Entry 8Z9R (electron microscopy, 2.58 A resolution); this record covers chains B and G of the 11 polymer chains in the assembly.

== Chain B ==
Protein: RNA-directed RNA polymerase catalytic subunit
From: Thogoto virus (isolate SiAr 126)
Notes: EC 2.7.7.48
Reference sequence: O41353 (RDRP_THOGV); residue numbers follow UniProt; this construct covers 1-710
Amino-acid sequence (710 residues; numbered 1 to 710; the number before each row is that of its first residue):
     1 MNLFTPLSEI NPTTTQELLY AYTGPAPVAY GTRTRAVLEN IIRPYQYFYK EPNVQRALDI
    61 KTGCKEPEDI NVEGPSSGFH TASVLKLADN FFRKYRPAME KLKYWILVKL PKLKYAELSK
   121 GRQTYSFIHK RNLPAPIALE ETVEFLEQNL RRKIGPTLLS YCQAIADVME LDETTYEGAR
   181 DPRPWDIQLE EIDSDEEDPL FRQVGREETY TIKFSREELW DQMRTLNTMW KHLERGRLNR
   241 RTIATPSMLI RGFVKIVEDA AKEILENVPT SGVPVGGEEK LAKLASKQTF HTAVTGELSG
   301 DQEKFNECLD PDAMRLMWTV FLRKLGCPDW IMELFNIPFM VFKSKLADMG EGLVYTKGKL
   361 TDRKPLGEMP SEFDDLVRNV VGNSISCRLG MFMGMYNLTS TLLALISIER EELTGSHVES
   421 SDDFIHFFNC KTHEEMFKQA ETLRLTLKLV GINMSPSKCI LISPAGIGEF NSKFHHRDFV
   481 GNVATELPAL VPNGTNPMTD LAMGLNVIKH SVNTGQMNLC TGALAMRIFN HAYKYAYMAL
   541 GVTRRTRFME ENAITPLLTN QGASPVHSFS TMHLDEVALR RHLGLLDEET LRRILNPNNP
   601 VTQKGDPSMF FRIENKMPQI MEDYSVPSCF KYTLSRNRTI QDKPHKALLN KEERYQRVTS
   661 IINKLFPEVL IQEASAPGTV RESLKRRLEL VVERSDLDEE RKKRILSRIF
Disordered / not traced: 181-208, 639-644
Differences from the reference sequence: conflict Leu7 (Arg in O41353), Trp230 (Cys in O41353)

== Chain G ==
Molecule: 10-nt RNA strand
Sequence (10 nucleotides; each row starts with the number of its first residue):
     1 XGCAAAAACA
Modified / non-standard residues: ATP (adenosine-5'-triphosphate) at position 1

== How chain B and chain G interact ==
Pairs across the interface - 19 pairs, chain B then chain G:
  Tyr22(B) - C9(G)  hydrogen bond to the phosphate
  Glu117(B) - G2(G)  phosphate contact
  Lys120(B) - G2(G)  salt bridge to the phosphate
  Lys120(B) - C3(G)  salt bridge to the phosphate
  Arg122(B) - A5(G)  salt bridge to the phosphate
  Ser421(B) - A10(G)  phosphate contact
  Asp422(B) - A10(G)  hydrogen bond to the sugar
  Asp423(B) - A10(G)  phosphate contact
  Asn471(B) - C9(G)  sugar contact
  Asn471(B) - A10(G)  sugar contact
  Ser472(B) - C9(G)  hydrogen bond to the phosphate
  Ser472(B) - A10(G)  hydrogen bond to the phosphate
  Thr485(B) - A7(G)  sugar contact
  Thr485(B) - A8(G)  sugar contact
  Pro488(B) - A7(G)  phosphate contact
  Pro488(B) - A8(G)  phosphate contact
  Ala489(B) - A7(G)  sugar contact
  Asn493(B) - A5(G)  hydrogen bond to the sugar
  Asn493(B) - A6(G)  sugar contact
Other interface residues (no listed pair), chain B (15 interface residues in all): Asn397, Ser420

== In short ==
15 residues of chain B face 8 of chain G across their interface; the contacts include 5 hydrogen bonds and 3
salt bridges. Among the polar pairs are Asp422(B)-A10(G), Asn493(B)-A5(G) and Tyr22(B)-C9(G).
Chain B is RNA-directed RNA polymerase catalytic subunit (Thogoto virus (isolate SiAr 126)) and chain G is a
10-nt RNA strand; the structure, Cryo-EM structure of Thogoto virus polymerase in a replication
elongation-reception conformation, was determined by electron microscopy, deposited together with 8Z85, 8Z8J,
8Z8N, 8Z8X, 8Z90, 8Z97 and 3 further entries.
